1TV9 - chains P and A of the 4 polymer chains in the assembly; structure by X-ray diffraction, 2.00 A resolution.

[Chain P]
Molecule: 11-nt DNA strand
Sequence (11 nucleotides; each row starts with the number of its first residue):
     1 GCTGATGCGCC
Bound ions: Na+: DG9 (shared with Thr101(A), Val103(A), Ile106(A) of chain A); Mg2+ near DC11 (its only coordinating residue here)

[Chain A]
Molecule: DNA polymerase beta
From: Homo sapiens
Notes: EC 2.7.7.7
Reference sequence: P06746 (DPOB_HUMAN); residues 1-335 here correspond to UniProt positions 0-334 (UniProt number = residue number - 1)
Chain sequence (335 residues; each row starts with the number of its first residue):
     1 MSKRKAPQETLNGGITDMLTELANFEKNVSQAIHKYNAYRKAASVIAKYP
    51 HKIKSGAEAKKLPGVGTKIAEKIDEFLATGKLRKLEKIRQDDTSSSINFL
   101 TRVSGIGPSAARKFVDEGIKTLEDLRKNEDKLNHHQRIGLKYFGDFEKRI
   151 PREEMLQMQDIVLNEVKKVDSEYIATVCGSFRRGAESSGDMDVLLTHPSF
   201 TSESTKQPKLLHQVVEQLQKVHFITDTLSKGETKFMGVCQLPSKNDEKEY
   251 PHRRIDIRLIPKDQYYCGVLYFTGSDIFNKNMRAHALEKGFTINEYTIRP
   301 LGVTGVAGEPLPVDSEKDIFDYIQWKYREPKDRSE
Not modelled in the structure: 1-4
Bound ions: Mg2+: Ser30, Ser171; Na+ site 1: Lys60, Leu62, Val65 (shared with 1 residue of chain D); Na+ site 2: Thr101, Val103, Ile106 (shared with DG9(P) of chain P)
Swiss-Prot annotation at these positions:
  - binding site (K(+)): Lys61
  - binding site (Na(+)): Lys61

[How chain P and chain A interact]
Residue-residue contacts (22; chain P residue first):
  DG7(P) - Ser109(A)  sugar contact
  DC8(P) - Gly105(A)  sugar contact
  DC8(P) - Gly107(A)  hydrogen bond to the phosphate
  DC8(P) - Pro108(A)  phosphate contact
  DC8(P) - Ser109(A)  hydrogen bond to the phosphate
  DC8(P) - Ala110(A)  hydrogen bond to the phosphate
  DG9(P) - Val103(A)  phosphate contact
  DG9(P) - Ser104(A)  phosphate contact
  DG9(P) - Gly105(A)  hydrogen bond to the phosphate
  DG9(P) - Ile106(A)  phosphate contact
  DG9(P) - His135(A)  sugar contact
  DG9(P) - Lys234(A)  base contact
  DG9(P) - Met236(A)  phosphate contact
  DC10(P) - Arg254(A)  salt bridge to the phosphate
  DC11(P) - Tyr271(A)  hydrogen bond to the sugar
  DC11(P) - Phe272(A)  phosphate contact
  DC11(P) - Thr273(A)  phosphate contact
  DC11(P) - Gly274(A)  phosphate contact
  DC11(P) - Asp276(A)  base contact
  DC11(P) - Asn279(A)  hydrogen bond to the base
  DC11(P) - Lys280(A)  base contact
  DC11(P) - Arg283(A)  hydrogen bond to the base
Also at the interface, not in a pair above, chain A (21 interface residues in all): Ser275

[Overview]
The interface between chain P and chain A involves 5 residues on one side and 21 on the other, with 7 hydrogen
bonds and 1 salt bridge. Polar pairs include DC11(P)-Asn279(A), DC11(P)-Arg283(A) and DC11(P)-Tyr271(A).
Chain P is an 11-nt DNA strand and chain A is DNA polymerase beta (Homo sapiens); the structure, Human DNA
polymerase beta complexed with nicked DNA containing a mismatched template adenine and incoming cytidine, was
determined by X-ray diffraction, deposited together with 1TVA.
